Entry 7LS5 (electron microscopy, 2.74 A resolution); this record covers chains C and D of the 28 polymer chains in the assembly.

# Chain C
Protein: Proteasome subunit alpha type-3
Organism: Saccharomyces cerevisiae (strain ATCC 204508 / S288c)
Notes: EC 3.4.25.1
UniProtKB: P23638 (PSA3_YEAST); residues 1-258 here = UniProt positions 1-258
Sequence (258 residues; each row starts with the number of its first residue):
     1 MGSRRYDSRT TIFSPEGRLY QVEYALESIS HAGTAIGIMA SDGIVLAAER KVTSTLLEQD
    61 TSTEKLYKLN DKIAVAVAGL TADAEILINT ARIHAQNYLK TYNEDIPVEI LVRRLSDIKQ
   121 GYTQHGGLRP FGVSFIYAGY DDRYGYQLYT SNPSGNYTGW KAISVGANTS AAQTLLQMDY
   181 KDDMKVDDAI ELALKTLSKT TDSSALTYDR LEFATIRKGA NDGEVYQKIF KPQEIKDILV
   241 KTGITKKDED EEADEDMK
Not modelled in the structure: 1-2, 219-221, 245-258
Swiss-Prot annotation at these positions:
  - cross-link (Glycyl lysine isopeptide (Lys-Gly)): K100 (interchain with G-Cter in ubiquitin), K199 (interchain with G-Cter in ubiquitin), K231 (interchain with G-Cter in ubiquitin)

# Chain D
Protein: Proteasome subunit alpha type-4
Organism: Saccharomyces cerevisiae (strain ATCC 204508 / S288c)
Notes: EC 3.4.25.1
UniProtKB: P40303 (PSA4_YEAST); residues 1-254 here = UniProt positions 1-254
Sequence (254 residues; row label = number of the first residue in the row):
     1 MSGYDRALSI FSPDGHIFQV EYALEAVKRG TCAVGVKGKN CVVLGCERRS TLKLQDTRIT
    61 PSKVSKIDSH VVLSFSGLNA DSRILIEKAR VEAQSHRLTL EDPVTVEYLT RYVAGVQQRY
   121 TQSGGVRPFG VSTLIAGFDP RDDEPKLYQT EPSGIYSSWS AQTIGRNSKT VREFLEKNYD
   181 RKEPPATVEE CVKLTVRSLL EVVQTGAKNI EITVVKPDSD IVALSSEEIN QYVTQIEQEK
   241 QEQQEQDKKK KSNH
Not modelled in the structure: 1-2, 50-51, 204-205, 244-254
Swiss-Prot annotation at these positions:
  - modified residue: T60 (Phosphothreonine)

# Chain C / chain D interface
Residue-residue contacts (69; chain C residue first):
  R4(C) with R6(D)
  D7(C) with Y4(D), hydrogen bond; R6(D), salt bridge
  R9(C) with R6(D); L8(D)
  T11(C) with R127(D)
  I12(C) with L8(D), hydrophobic; Q19(D)
  F13(C) with Q19(D), hydrogen bond (backbone-side chain); Y22(D), hydrophobic; A23(D), hydrophobic; A26(D), hydrophobic; L78(D), hydrophobic; R127(D); P128(D); G130(D)
  S14(C) with Y22(D)
  P15(C) with Y22(D); E25(D)
  E16(C) with E25(D); R29(D)
  G17(C) with Y22(D); E25(D); A26(D); R29(D), hydrogen bond (backbone-side chain)
  R18(C) with R29(D)
  L19(C) with R127(D)
  M39(C) with D56(D)
  E109(C) with I59(D)
  S116(C) with R83(D)
  D117(C) with R83(D), salt bridge
  Q120(C) with A80(D); D81(D), hydrogen bond; I84(D); R127(D)
  T123(C) with R127(D), hydrogen bond (backbone-side chain)
  Q124(C) with D81(D); Y120(D); V126(D); R127(D), hydrogen bond (backbone-backbone); F129(D)
  H125(C) with G125(D); V126(D)
  G126(C) with Y4(D); G125(D), hydrogen bond (backbone-backbone)
  G127(C) with Y4(D)
  Y144(C) with R58(D), hydrogen bond (backbone-side chain); I59(D), hydrophobic
  Y146(C) with R58(D), hydrogen bond (backbone-side chain)
  Q147(C) with I59(D)
  Y149(C) with I59(D)
  S154(C) with A80(D)
  G155(C) with A80(D); R83(D), hydrogen bond (backbone-side chain)
  N156(C) with N79(D)
  Y157(C) with R83(D)
  G159(C) with Q55(D); D56(D), hydrogen bond (backbone-backbone)
  W160(C) with L52(D), hydrophobic; K53(D); L54(D); Q55(D); D56(D)
  K161(C) with L54(D), hydrogen bond (backbone-backbone); Q55(D); D56(D)
  A162(C) with L54(D), hydrophobic
  Q177(C) with L54(D)
  Y180(C) with L54(D), hydrophobic
Interface residues without a listed pair, chain C (41 interface residues in all): R113, L148, T158, Q173, L176
Interface residues without a listed pair, chain D (32 interface residues in all): A7, T60, P61

# Summary
The interface between chain C and chain D involves 41 residues on one side and 32 on the other; the contacts
include 12 hydrogen bonds and 2 salt bridges. Polar pairs include D7(C)-R6(D), D117(C)-R83(D) and D7(C)-Y4(D).
Here chain C is Proteasome subunit alpha type-3 and chain D is Proteasome subunit alpha type-4, both from
Saccharomyces cerevisiae (strain ATCC 204508 / S288c). Entry 7LS5 (Cryo-EM structure of the Pre3-1 20S
proteasome core particle) was determined by electron microscopy, deposited together with 7LS6 and 7LSX.
